PDB entry 2GM5 | X-ray diffraction, 2.10 A resolution | chains A and B of the 4 polymer chains in the assembly

[Chain A (and B)]
Protein: Transposon gamma-delta resolvase
Source organism: Escherichia coli
Notes: chain B of this document is another copy of the same molecule, construct and numbering; everything in this record applies to it too
UniProtKB: P03012 (TNR1_ECOLI); residues 2-134 here = UniProt positions 2-134
Chain sequence (139 residues; each row starts with the number of its first residue):
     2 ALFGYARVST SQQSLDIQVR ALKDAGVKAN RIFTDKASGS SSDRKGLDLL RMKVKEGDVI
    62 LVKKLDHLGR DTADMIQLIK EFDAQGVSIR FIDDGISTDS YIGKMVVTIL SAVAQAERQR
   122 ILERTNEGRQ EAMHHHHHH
Disordered / not traced: 39-43, 129-140 (chain B: 12-14, 39-43, 124-140)
Construct notes: engineered mutation Ala2 (Arg in P03012), Lys56 (Glu in P03012), His68 (Arg in P03012), Ser101 (Gly in P03012), Tyr102 (Glu in P03012), Ile103 (Met in P03012); modified residue (53, 76, 106); expression tag (135-140)
Modified positions: Mse53 (selenomethionine; parent Met); Mse76 (selenomethionine; parent Met); Mse106 (selenomethionine; parent Met)
Swiss-Prot annotation at these positions:
  - active site: Ser10 (O-(5'-phospho-DNA)-serine intermediate)
Reported in the primary citation:
  - self-association interface (contacts with another copy of this molecule): Tyr102
  - conformationally variable residues (loop rearrangement): Asp100 to Ser101

[Interface between chain A and chain B]
Contacting residue pairs - 14 pairs, chain A then chain B:
  Tyr102(A) - Ala117(B)
  Tyr102(A) - Gln120(B)
  Mse106(A) - Ala113(B)
  Mse106(A) - Ala117(B)
  Thr109(A) - Thr109(B)
  Thr109(A) - Ala113(B)
  Ile110(A) - Ala113(B)  hydrophobic
  Ala113(A) - Mse106(B)
  Ala113(A) - Thr109(B)
  Ala117(A) - Tyr102(B)
  Ala117(A) - Mse106(B)
  Gln120(A) - Tyr102(B)
  Arg121(A) - Tyr102(B)  hydrogen bond
  Glu124(A) - Tyr102(B)
Other interface residues (no listed pair), chain A (12 interface residues in all): Ser101, Lys105, Val114
Other interface residues (no listed pair), chain B (9 interface residues in all): Ile103, Ile110, Arg121

[Overview]
12 residues of chain A and 9 residues of chain B are in contact; the contacts include 1 hydrogen bond. Its one
hydrogen-bonded contact is Arg121(A)-Tyr102(B). UniProt lists active-site residue Ser10(A) on chain A. From
the paper: conformational variability at Asp100(A); a self-association interface involving Tyr102(A).
Both chains are Transposon gamma-delta resolvase (Escherichia coli). Entry 2GM5 (An activated, truncated
gamma-delta resolvase tetramer) was determined by X-ray diffraction together with 2GM4 from the same study.
